Entry 3T3D (X-ray diffraction, 2.50 A resolution); this record covers chain A.

[Chain A]
Name: Glycogen phosphorylase, muscle form
Source organism: Oryctolagus cuniculus
Notes: EC 2.4.1.1
UniProtKB: P00489 (PYGM_RABIT); residues 1-842 here correspond to UniProt positions 2-843 (UniProt number = residue number + 1)
Amino-acid sequence (842 residues; numbered 1 to 842; the number before each row is that of its first residue):
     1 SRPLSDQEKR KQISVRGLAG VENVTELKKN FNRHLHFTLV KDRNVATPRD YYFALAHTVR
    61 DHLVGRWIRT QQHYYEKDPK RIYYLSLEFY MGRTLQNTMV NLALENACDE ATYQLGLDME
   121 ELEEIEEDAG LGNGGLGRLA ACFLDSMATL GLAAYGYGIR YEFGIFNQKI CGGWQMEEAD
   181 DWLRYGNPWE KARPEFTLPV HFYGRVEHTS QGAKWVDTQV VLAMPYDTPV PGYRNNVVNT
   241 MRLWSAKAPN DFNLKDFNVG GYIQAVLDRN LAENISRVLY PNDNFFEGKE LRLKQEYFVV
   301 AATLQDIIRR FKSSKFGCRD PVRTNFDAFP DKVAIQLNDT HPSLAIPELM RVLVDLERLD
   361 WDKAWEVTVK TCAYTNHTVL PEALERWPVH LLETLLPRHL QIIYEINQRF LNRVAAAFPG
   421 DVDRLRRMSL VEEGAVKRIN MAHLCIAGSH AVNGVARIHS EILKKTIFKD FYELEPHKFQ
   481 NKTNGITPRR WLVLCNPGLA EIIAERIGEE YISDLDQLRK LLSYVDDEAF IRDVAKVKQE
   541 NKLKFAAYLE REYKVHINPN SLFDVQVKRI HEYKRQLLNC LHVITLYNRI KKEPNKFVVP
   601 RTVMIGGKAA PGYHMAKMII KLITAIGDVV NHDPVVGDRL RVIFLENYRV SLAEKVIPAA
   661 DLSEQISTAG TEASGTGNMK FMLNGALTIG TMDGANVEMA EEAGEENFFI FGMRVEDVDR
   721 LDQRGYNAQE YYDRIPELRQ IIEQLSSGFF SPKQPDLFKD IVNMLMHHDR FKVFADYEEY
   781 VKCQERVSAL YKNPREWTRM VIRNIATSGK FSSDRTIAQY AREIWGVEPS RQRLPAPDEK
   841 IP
Unresolved in the structure: 1-11, 255-260, 315-323, 837-842
Modified residues: Lys-680 ((2S)-2-amino-6-[[3-hydroxy-2-methyl-5-(phosphonooxymethyl)pyridin-4-yl]methylideneamino]hexanoic acid; LLP)
Residues lining bound ligands: 1-D-glucopyranosyl-uracil (CJB; 1-beta-D-glucopyranosylpyrimidine-2,4(1H,3H)-dione): Gly-134, Gly-135, Leu-136, Leu-139, Asp-283, Asn-284, His-377, Thr-378, Val-455, Asn-484, Tyr-573, Glu-672, Ala-673, Ser-674, Gly-675, Thr-676
Swiss-Prot annotation at these positions:
  - binding site (AMP): Asp-42, Tyr-75, Arg-309 to Cys-318
  - site: Cys-108 (Involved in the association of subunits), Cys-142 (Involved in the association of subunits), Tyr-155 (Can be labeled by an AMP analog)
  - modified residue: Ser-1 (N-acetylserine), Ser-14 (Phosphoserine), Tyr-203 (Phosphotyrosine), Tyr-226 (Phosphotyrosine), Ser-429 (Phosphoserine), Tyr-472 (Phosphotyrosine), Ser-513 (Phosphoserine), Lys-680 (N6-(pyridoxal phosphate)lysine), Ser-746 (Phosphoserine), Ser-747 (Phosphoserine)

[Overview]
Bound to chain A: 1-D-glucopyranosyl-uracil. From UniProt: 12 AMP-binding residues.
Chain A is Glycogen phosphorylase, muscle form (Oryctolagus cuniculus); the structure, Glycogen phosphorylase
b in complex with GlcU, was determined by X-ray diffraction, deposited together with 3T3E, 3T3G, 3T3H and
3T3I.
